Entry 6WPR (X-ray diffraction, 1.85 A resolution); this record covers chains A and B.

== Chain A (and B) ==
Molecule: 3-oxoacyl-[acyl-carrier-protein] reductase
Organism: Acinetobacter baumannii
Notes: EC 1.1.1.100; chain B of this document is another copy of the same molecule, construct and numbering; everything in this record applies to it too
UniProtKB: V5VHN7 (V5VHN7_ACIBA); residues 1-244 here = UniProt positions 1-244
Amino-acid sequence (244 residues; numbered 1 to 244; the number before each row is that of its first residue):
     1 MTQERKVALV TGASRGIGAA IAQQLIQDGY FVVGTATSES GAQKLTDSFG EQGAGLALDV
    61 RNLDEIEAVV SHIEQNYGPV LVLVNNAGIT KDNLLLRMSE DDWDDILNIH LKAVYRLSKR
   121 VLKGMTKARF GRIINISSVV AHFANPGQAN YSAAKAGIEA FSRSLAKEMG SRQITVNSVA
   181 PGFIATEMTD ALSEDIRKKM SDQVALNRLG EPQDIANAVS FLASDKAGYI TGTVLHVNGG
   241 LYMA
Residues lining bound ligands: NADPH (NDP; NADPH dihydro-nicotinamide-adenine-dinucleotide phosphate): G12, A13, S14, R15, I17, T35, A36, T37, S38, L58, D59, V60, R61, N86, A87, G88, I89, I109, H110, I136, S137, S138, Y151, K155, P181, G182, I184, T186

== Interface between chain A and chain B ==
Residue-residue contacts (58; chain A residue first):
  R163(A) with M243(B); A244(B), hydrogen bond (side chain-backbone)
  A166(A) with A205(B); M243(B), hydrophobic
  K167(A) with M243(B)
  G170(A) with A205(B); L206(B)
  S171(A) with A205(B), hydrogen bond (backbone-backbone)
  Q173(A) with L206(B), hydrogen bond (side chain-backbone); R208(B), hydrogen bond
  F183(A) with Y229(B), hydrogen bond (backbone-side chain)
  V204(A) with Y229(B)
  A205(A) with A166(B); G170(B); S171(B), hydrogen bond (backbone-backbone)
  L206(A) with G170(B); Q173(B), hydrogen bond (backbone-side chain); G228(B); Y229(B), hydrophobic
  N207(A) with S171(B)
  R208(A) with Q173(B), hydrogen bond; G228(B), hydrogen bond (side chain-backbone); Y229(B), hydrogen bond (backbone-side chain)
  L209(A) with Y229(B)
  G210(A) with Y229(B), hydrogen bond (backbone-side chain)
  D214(A) with Y229(B)
  N217(A) with K226(B)
  F221(A) with F221(B), hydrophobic
  K226(A) with N217(B)
  G228(A) with L206(B); R208(B), hydrogen bond (backbone-side chain)
  Y229(A) with F183(B), hydrogen bond (side chain-backbone); V204(B); L206(B), hydrophobic; R208(B), hydrogen bond (side chain-backbone); L209(B); G210(B), hydrogen bond (side chain-backbone); D214(B); V237(B); N238(B), hydrogen bond (backbone-backbone); G239(B), hydrogen bond (backbone-backbone)
  I230(A) with H236(B)
  T231(A) with G239(B); G240(B)
  G232(A) with M243(B)
  H236(A) with I230(B)
  V237(A) with Y229(B)
  N238(A) with Y229(B)
  G239(A) with Y229(B), hydrogen bond (backbone-backbone); T231(B)
  G240(A) with T231(B)
  M243(A) with R163(B); A166(B), hydrophobic; K167(B); G232(B)
  A244(A) with G232(B); T233(B); V234(B), hydrogen bond (backbone-backbone)
Also at the interface, not in a pair above, chain A (36 interface residues in all): I174, I184, A218, D225, T233, L235
Also at the interface, not in a pair above, chain B (38 interface residues in all): I174, T175, I184, N207, A218, D225, L235

== Summary ==
Chain A and chain B form an interface of 36 and 38 residues respectively; the contacts include 19 hydrogen
bonds. Polar contacts include R163(A)-A244(B), Q173(A)-L206(B) and Q173(A)-R208(B). Bound to chain A: NADPH.
Chain A and chain B are both 3-oxoacyl-[acyl-carrier-protein] reductase (Acinetobacter baumannii); the
structure, Crystal structure of a putative 3-oxoacyl-ACP reductase (FabG) with NADP(H) from Acinetobacter
baumannii, was determined by X-ray diffraction together with 6UUT, 6UUV, 6UDS and 6NRP from the same study.
